Entry 7SGR (electron microscopy, 2.90 A resolution); this record covers chains A and E of the 12 polymer chains in the assembly.

Chain A (and E):
Name: Alpha-hemolysin translocation ATP-binding protein HlyB
From: Escherichia coli CFT073
Notes: chain E of this document is another copy of the same molecule, construct and numbering; everything in this record applies to it too
Reference sequence: Q8FDZ8 (HLYB_ECOL6); numbering as in UniProt (aligned over 1-707)
Chain sequence (707 residues; each row starts with the number of its first residue):
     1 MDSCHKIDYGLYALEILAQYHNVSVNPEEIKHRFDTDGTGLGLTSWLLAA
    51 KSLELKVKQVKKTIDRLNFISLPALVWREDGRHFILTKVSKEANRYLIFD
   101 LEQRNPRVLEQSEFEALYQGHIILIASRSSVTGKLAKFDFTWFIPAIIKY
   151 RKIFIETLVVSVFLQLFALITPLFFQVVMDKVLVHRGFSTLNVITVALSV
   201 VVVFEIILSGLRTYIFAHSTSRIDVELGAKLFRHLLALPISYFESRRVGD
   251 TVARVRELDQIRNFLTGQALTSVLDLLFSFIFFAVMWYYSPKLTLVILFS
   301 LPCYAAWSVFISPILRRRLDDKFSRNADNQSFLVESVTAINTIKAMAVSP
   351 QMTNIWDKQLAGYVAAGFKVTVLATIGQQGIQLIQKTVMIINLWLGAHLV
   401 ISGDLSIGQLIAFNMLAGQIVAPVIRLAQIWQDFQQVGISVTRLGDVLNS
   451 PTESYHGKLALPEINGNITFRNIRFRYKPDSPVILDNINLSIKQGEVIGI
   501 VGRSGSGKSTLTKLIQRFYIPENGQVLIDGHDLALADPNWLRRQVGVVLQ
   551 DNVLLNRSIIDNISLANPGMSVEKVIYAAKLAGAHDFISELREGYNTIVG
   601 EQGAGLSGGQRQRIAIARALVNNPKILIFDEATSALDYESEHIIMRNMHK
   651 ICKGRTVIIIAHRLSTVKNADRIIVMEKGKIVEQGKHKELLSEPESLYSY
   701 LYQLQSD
Not modelled in the structure: 1-6, 707
Residues lining bound ligands:
  - 6OU ([(2R)-1-[2-azanylethoxy(oxidanyl)phosphoryl]oxy-3-hexadecanoyloxy-propan-2-yl] (Z)-octadec-9-enoate), molecule 1: Ile206, Gly210, Leu211
  - 6OU, molecule 2: Ala284, Trp287, Tyr288
  - 6OU, molecule 3: Trp287, Ser290, Pro291, Lys292, Leu295, Phe299
  - 6OU, molecule 4: Lys292, Leu295, Val296, Phe299, Ser300, Cys303, Ile384, Thr387, Val388, Ile391, Trp394, Leu395, His398
  - 6OU, molecule 5: Ala306, Trp307, Val309, Phe310
  - 6OU, molecule 6: Trp307, Ile376, Gln379, Gly380, Leu383, Ile384
  - 6OU, molecule 7: Trp307, Phe310, Ile314, Arg318, Leu373
  - 6OU, molecule 8: Thr387, Ile390, Ile391, Trp394

Chain A / chain E interface:
Residue-residue contacts (12; chain A residue first):
  His21(A) with Lys358(E), hydrogen bond (backbone-side chain)
  Asn22(A) with Gln351(E)
  Ser127(A) with Lys358(E), hydrogen bond
  Arg128(A) with Lys358(E)
  Ser129(A) with Arg325(E), hydrogen bond; Lys358(E), hydrogen bond (side chain-backbone)
  Val131(A) with Arg325(E); Asp328(E)
  Ile144(A) with Arg317(E)
  Trp287(A) with Phe299(E)
  Pro479(A) with Arg476(E)
  Glu522(A) with Arg476(E), salt bridge
Interface residues without a listed pair, chain A (13 interface residues in all): Val273, Leu276, Phe280
Interface residues without a listed pair, chain E (19 interface residues in all): Leu295, Pro302, Ala306, Phe310, Asp321, Ser324, Asn354, Gln359, Gly362, Pro479, Pro482, Glu522

Summary:
13 residues of chain A and 19 residues of chain E are in contact; the contacts include 4 hydrogen bonds and 1
salt bridge. Among the polar pairs are Glu522(A)-Arg476(E), His21(A)-Lys358(E) and Ser127(A)-Lys358(E). Bound
to chain A: 8 copies of compound 6OU.
Chain A and chain E are both Alpha-hemolysin translocation ATP-binding protein HlyB (Escherichia coli CFT073);
the structure, Structure of hemolysin A secretion system HlyB/D complex, was determined by electron microscopy
together with 8DCK from the same study.
